Entry 8Q4D (electron microscopy, 3.62 A resolution); this record covers chains A and d of the 30 polymer chains in the assembly.

Chain A:
Molecule: Putative transposase for insertion sequence element IS5376
Source organism: Geobacillus stearothermophilus
Reference sequence: Q45618 (TRA6_GEOSE); residue numbers follow UniProt; this construct covers 1-373
Amino-acid sequence (373 residues; numbered 1 to 373; the number before each row is that of its first residue):
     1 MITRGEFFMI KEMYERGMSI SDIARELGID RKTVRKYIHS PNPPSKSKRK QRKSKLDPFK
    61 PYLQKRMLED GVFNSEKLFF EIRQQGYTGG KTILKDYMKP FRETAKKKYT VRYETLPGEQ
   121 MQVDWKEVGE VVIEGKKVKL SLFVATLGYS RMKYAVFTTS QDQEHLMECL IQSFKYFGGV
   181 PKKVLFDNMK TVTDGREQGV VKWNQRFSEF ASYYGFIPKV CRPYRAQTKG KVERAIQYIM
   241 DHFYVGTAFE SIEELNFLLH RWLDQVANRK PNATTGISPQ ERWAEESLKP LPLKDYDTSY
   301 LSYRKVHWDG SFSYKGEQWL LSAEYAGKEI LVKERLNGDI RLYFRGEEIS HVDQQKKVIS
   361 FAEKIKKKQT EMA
Unresolved in the structure: 353-373
Ion coordination: Mg2+: Asp124, Asp187 (shared with 1 residue of chain c; DG56(d) of chain d)
Curated features (UniProtKB/Swiss-Prot):
  - DNA-binding region: Ile20 to His39 (H-T-H motif)
What the authors report for this chain:
  - mutagenesis - Y343A/R345A: decreased catalytic activity (IstB ATPase activity)
  - mutagenesis - Y343A/R345A: decreased catalytic activity on DNA integration
  - binding site for the ligand ADP: Glu209, Tyr213
  - mutagenesis - K126A, N188A, K190A, E209A, Y213A: decreased catalytic activity
  - binding site for DNA (118-MER) / TIR-transferred strand (chain d): Lys126
  - binding site for DNA (118-MER) / TIR-transferred strand: Lys190
  - mutagenesis - Y224A: decreased catalytic activity (integration activity)
  - mutagenesis - Y224A: unchanged catalytic activity (transposition activity)
  - catalytic residues: Asp124, Asp187, Glu233
  - Mg2+ coordination: Asp124
  - binding site for DNA (58-MER) / target-reverse complement: Asn188, Lys190, Tyr224

Chain d:
Molecule: DNA (118-MER) / TIR-transferred strand
Sequence (118 nucleotides; numbered 1 to 118; the number before each row is that of its first residue):
     1 CCTTCTGGGG AATTTTAAAC CGGCGATTTT GGGGAAAAAA TAATCGGCCT TGACAGCTGC
    61 ACAGTAAGAG AATTATGCAG TGCTGCCATA ACCATGAGTG ATAACACTGC GGCCAACT
Construct notes: expression tag (1-60)
Ion coordination: Mg2+: DG56 (shared with Asp124(A), Asp187(A) of chain A; 1 residue of chain c)

Chain A / chain d interface:
Contacting residue pairs (16):
  Asp124(A) with DG56(d), phosphate contact
  Lys126(A) with DA55(d), salt bridge to the phosphate; DC57(d), salt bridge to the phosphate
  Glu127(A) with DG56(d), sugar contact; DC57(d), phosphate contact
  Asp187(A) with DG56(d), phosphate contact
  Ala226(A) with DA55(d), base contact
  Gln227(A) with DA55(d), base contact
  Glu233(A) with DC54(d), base contact; DA55(d), sugar contact
  Arg234(A) with DG52(d), base contact; DA53(d), base contact; DC54(d), base contact
  Gln237(A) with DG52(d), base contact; DA53(d), hydrogen bond to the sugar; DC54(d), sugar contact
Also at the interface, not in a pair above, chain A (11 interface residues in all): Ile236, Asp241

Overview:
11 residues of chain A and 6 residues of chain d are in contact, with 1 hydrogen bond and 2 salt bridges.
Among the polar pairs are Gln237(A)-DA53(d), Lys126(A)-DA55(d) and Lys126(A)-DC57(d). The paper reports
catalytic residues Asp124(A), Asp187(A) and Glu233(A); K126A, N188A and K190A of chain A, among others, reduce
catalytic activity; 7 substitutions were tested in all.
Here chain A is Putative transposase for insertion sequence element IS5376 (Geobacillus stearothermophilus)
and chain d is DNA (118-MER) / TIR-transferred strand. Entry 8Q4D (IstA-IstB(E167Q) Strand Transfer Complex)
was determined by electron microscopy together with 8Q3W from the same study.
